Entry 8K5A (electron microscopy, 3.30 A resolution); this record covers chains D and E of the 9 polymer chains in the assembly.

# Chain D
Protein: DNA-directed RNA polymerase subunit beta'
Source organism: Escherichia coli K-12
Notes: EC 2.7.7.6
UniProt: P0A8T7 (RPOC_ECOLI); residue numbers follow UniProt; this construct covers 14-1376
Sequence (1363 residues; row label = number of the first residue in the row):
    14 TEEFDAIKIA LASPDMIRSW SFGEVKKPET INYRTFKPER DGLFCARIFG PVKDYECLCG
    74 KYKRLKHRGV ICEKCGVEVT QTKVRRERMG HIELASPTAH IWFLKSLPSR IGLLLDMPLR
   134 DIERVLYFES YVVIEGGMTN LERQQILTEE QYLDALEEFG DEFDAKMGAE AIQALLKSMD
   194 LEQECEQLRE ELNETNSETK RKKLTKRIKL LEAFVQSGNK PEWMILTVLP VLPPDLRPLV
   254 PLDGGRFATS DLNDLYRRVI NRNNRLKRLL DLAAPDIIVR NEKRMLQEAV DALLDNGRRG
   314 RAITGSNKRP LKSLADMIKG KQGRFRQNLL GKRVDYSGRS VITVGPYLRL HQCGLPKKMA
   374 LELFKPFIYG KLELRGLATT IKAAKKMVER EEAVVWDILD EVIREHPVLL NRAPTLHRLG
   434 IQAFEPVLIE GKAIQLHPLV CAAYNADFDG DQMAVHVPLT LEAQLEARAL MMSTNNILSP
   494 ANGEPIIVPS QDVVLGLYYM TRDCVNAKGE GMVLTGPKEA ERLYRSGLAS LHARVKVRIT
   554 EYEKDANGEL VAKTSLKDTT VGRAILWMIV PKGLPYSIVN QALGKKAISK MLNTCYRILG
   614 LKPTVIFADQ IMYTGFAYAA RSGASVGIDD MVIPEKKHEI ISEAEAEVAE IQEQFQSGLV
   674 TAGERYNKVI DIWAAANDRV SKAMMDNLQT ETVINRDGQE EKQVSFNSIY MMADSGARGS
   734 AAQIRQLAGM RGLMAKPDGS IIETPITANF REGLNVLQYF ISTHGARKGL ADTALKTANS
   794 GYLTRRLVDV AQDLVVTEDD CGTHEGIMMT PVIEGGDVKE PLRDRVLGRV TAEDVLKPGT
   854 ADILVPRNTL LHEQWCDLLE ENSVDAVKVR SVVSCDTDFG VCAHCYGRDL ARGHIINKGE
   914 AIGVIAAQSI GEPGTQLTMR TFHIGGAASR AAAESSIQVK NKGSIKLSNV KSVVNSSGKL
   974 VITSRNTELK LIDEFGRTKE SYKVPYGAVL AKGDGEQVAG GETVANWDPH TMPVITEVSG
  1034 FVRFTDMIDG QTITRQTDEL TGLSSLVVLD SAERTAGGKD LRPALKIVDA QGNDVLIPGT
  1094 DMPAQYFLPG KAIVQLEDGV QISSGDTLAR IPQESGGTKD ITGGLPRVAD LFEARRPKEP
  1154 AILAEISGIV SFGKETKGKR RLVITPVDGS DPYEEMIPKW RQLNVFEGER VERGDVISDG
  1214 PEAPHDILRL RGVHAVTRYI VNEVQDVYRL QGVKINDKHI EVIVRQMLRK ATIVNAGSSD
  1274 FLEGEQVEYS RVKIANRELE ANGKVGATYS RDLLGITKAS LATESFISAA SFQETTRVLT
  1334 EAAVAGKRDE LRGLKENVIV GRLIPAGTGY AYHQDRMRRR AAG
Not modelled in the structure: 933-943
Curated features (UniProtKB/Swiss-Prot):
  - binding site (Zn(2+)): C70, C72, C85, C88, C814, C888, C895, C898
  - binding site (Mg(2+)): D460, D462, D464
  - modified residue: K983 (N6-acetyllysine)
  - mutagenesis: Q504 (Q504P: Resistant to antibiotics salinamide A and B), N690 (N690D: Resistant to antibiotics salinamide A and B), M697 (M697V: Resistant to antibiotics salinamide A and B), A735 (A735T: Resistant to antibiotics salinamide A and B), R738 (R738C/H/P/S: Resistant to antibiotics salinamide A and B), A748 (A748E: Resistant to antibiotics salinamide A and B), P758 (P758S/T: Resistant to antibiotics salinamide A and B), F763 (F763C: Resistant to antibiotics salinamide A and B), S775 (S775A: Resistant to antibiotics salinamide A and B), A779 (A779T/V: Resistant to antibiotics salinamide A and B), R780 (R780C: Resistant to antibiotics salinamide A and B), G782 (G782A/C: Resistant to antibiotics salinamide A and B), 1 further mutagenesis entry in UniProt

# Chain E
Protein: DNA-directed RNA polymerase subunit omega
Source organism: Escherichia coli K-12
Notes: EC 2.7.7.6
UniProt: P0A800 (RPOZ_ECOLI); residue numbers follow UniProt; this construct covers 2-77
Sequence (76 residues; each row starts with the number of its first residue):
     2 ARVTVQDAVE KIGNRFDLVL VAARRARQMQ VGGKDPLVPE ENDKTTVIAL REIEEGLINN
    62 QILDVRERQE QQEQEA

# Chain D / chain E interface
Pairs across the interface (51):
  E414(D) with N43(E); K45(E), hydrogen bond (backbone-side chain)
  V415(D) with K45(E), hydrogen bond (backbone-side chain)
  I416(D) with K45(E)
  R417(D) with E42(E); N43(E); K45(E)
  E418(D) with D44(E); K45(E), hydrogen bond (side chain-backbone); V48(E)
  H419(D) with K45(E)
  T473(D) with R28(E)
  L474(D) with A27(E), hydrophobic; Q31(E); T46(E); T47(E)
  E475(D) with L21(E); A24(E)
  Q477(D) with T47(E)
  L478(D) with V20(E); A23(E); A24(E); T47(E)
  E479(D) with V20(E)
  R481(D) with V4(E); T47(E), hydrogen bond; V48(E); L51(E)
  A482(D) with V6(E), hydrophobic; R16(E), hydrogen bond (backbone-side chain); V20(E), hydrophobic
  L483(D) with F17(E), hydrophobic; V20(E), hydrophobic
  M485(D) with V4(E), hydrophobic
  N488(D) with V6(E); R16(E)
  L614(D) with Q7(E)
  K615(D) with R3(E); T5(E); Q7(E), hydrogen bond (backbone-side chain)
  R905(D) with R16(E)
  H907(D) with G14(E); R16(E)
  N910(D) with N15(E), hydrogen bond; F17(E)
  E913(D) with F17(E)
  T1361(D) with F17(E); V20(E)
  A1364(D) with D18(E)
  Y1365(D) with L21(E), hydrophobic
  R1371(D) with D18(E), salt bridge
Also at the interface, not in a pair above, chain D (31 interface residues in all): E438, P616, K911, D1368
Also at the interface, not in a pair above, chain E (26 interface residues in all): A2

# Overview
31 residues of chain D and 26 residues of chain E are in contact; the contacts include 7 hydrogen bonds and 1
salt bridge. Polar contacts include R1371(D)-D18(E), E414(D)-K45(E) and V415(D)-K45(E).
Here chain D is DNA-directed RNA polymerase subunit beta' and chain E is DNA-directed RNA polymerase subunit
omega, both from Escherichia coli K-12. Entry 8K5A (The cryo-EM map of open TIEA-TEC complex) was determined
by electron microscopy.
